7SX4 - chains A and D of the 5 polymer chains in the assembly; structure by electron microscopy, 3.50 A resolution.

[Chain A]
Protein: Sodium leak channel non-selective protein, Enhanced green fluorescent protein
Source organism: Homo sapiens
UniProtKB: chimeric construct of Q8IZF0, A0A7G8ZY66: residues 1-1738 from Q8IZF0 (NALCN_HUMAN) positions 1-1738 (same numbers); residues 1760-2000 from A0A7G8ZY66 positions 1-241 (UniProt number = residue number - 1759)
Amino-acid sequence (2042 residues; each row starts with the number of its first residue):
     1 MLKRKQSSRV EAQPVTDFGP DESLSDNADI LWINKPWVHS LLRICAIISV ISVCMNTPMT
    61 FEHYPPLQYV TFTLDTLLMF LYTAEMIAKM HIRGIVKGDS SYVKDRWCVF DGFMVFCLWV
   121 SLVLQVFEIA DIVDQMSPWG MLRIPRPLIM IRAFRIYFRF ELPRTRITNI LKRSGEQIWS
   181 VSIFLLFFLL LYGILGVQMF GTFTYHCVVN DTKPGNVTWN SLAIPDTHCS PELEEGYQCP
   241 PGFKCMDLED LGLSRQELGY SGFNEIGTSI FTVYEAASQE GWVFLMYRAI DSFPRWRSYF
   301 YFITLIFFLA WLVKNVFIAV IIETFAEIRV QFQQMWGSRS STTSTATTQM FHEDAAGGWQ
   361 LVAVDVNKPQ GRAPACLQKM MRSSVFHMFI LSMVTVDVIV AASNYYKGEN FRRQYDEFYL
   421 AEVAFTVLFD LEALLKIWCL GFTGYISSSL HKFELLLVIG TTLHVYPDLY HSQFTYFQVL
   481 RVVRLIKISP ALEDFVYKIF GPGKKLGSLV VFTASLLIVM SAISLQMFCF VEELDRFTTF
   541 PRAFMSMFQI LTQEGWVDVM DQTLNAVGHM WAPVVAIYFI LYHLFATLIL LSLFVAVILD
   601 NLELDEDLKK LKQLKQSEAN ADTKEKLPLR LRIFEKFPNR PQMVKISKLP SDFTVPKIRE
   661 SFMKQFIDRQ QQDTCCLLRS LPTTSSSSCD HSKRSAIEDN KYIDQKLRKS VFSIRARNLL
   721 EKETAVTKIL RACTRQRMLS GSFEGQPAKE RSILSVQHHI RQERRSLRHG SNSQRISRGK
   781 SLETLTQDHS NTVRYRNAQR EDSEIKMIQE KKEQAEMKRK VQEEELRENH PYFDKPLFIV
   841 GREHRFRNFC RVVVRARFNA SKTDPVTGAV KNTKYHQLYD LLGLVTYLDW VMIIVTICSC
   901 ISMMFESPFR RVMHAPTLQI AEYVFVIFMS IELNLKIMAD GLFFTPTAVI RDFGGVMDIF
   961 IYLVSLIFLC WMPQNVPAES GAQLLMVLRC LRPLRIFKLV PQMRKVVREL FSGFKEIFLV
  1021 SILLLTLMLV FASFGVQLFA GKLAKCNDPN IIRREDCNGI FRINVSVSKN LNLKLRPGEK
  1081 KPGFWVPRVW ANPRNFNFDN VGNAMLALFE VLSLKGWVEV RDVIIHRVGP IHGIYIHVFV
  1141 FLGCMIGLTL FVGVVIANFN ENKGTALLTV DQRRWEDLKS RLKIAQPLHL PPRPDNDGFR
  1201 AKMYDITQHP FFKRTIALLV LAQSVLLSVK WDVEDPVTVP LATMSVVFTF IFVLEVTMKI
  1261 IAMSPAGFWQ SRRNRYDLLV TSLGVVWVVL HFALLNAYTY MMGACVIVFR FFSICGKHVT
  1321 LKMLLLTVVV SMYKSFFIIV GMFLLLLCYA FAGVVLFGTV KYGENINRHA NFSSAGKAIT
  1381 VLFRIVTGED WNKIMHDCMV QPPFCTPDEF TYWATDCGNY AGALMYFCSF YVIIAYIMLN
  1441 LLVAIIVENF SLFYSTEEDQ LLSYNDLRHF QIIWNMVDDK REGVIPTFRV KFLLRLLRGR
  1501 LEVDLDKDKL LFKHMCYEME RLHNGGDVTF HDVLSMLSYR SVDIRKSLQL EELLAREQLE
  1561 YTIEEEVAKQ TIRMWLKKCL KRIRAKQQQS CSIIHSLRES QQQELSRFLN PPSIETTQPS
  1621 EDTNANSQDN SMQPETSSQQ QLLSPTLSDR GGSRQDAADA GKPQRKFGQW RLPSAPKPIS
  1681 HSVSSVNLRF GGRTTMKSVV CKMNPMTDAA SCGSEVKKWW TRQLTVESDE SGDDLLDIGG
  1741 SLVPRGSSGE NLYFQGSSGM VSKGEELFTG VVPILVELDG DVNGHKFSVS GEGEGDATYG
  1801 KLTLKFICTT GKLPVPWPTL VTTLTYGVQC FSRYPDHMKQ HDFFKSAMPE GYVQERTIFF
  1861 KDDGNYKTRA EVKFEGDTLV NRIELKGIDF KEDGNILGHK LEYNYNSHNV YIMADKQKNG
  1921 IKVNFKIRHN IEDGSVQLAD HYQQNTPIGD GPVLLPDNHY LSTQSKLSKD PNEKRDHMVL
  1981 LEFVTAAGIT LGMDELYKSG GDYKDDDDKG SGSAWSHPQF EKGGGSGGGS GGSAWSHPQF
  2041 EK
Not modelled in the structure: 1-32, 92-106, 336-346, 365-374, 617-627, 670-710, 741-816, 859-875, 1597-2042
Construct notes: linker (1739-1759); conflict Lys1966 (Ala207 in A0A7G8ZY66); expression tag (2001-2042)
Modified / non-standard residues: Tyr287 (O-sulfo-L-tyrosine; TYS)
Swiss-Prot annotation at these positions:
  - glycosylation (N-linked (GlcNAc...) asparagine): Asn210, Asn216, Asn1064
Disulfides: Cys207-Cys239, Cys229-Cys245, Cys1046-Cys1057, Cys1405-Cys1417
Glycans and other covalent adducts: N-acetylglucosamine (NAG) linked to Asn1064
Ligand contacts:
  - N-acetylglucosamine (NAG; 2-acetamido-2-deoxy-beta-D-glucopyranose): Asn210, Asp211, Pro241, Gly242
  - phosphatidylethanolamine (PEV; (1S)-2-{[(2-aminoethoxy)(hydroxy)phosphoryl]oxy}-1-[(palmitoyloxy)methyl]ethyl stearate): Asp952, Phe953, Gly954, Leu994, Phe997, Lys998, Arg1004, Val1007, Arg1008, Leu1010, Phe1011, Leu1345, Ile1433

[Chain D]
Protein: UNC79, Protein unc-79 homolog
Source organism: Homo sapiens
UniProtKB: Q9P2D8 (UNC79_HUMAN); residues 174-2635 here = UniProt positions 174-2635
Amino-acid sequence (2561 residues; row label = number of the first residue in the row; note: 62 numbers in that range are skipped by the numbering (no residue carries them; nothing is unmodelled there); X marks 74 residues of unknown identity (built as UNK)):
    38 XXXXXXXXXX XXXXXXXX
    85 XXXXXXXXXX XXXXXXXXXX X
   127 XXXXXXXXXX XXXXXX
   147 XXXXXXXXXX XXXXXXXXX
   174 LPYTMISTLA TFPPFLHKDI IEYLSTSFLP MAILGSSRRE GVPAHVNLSA SSMLMIAMQY
   234 TSNPVYHCQL LECLMKYKQE VWKDLLYVIA YGPSQVKPPA VQMLFHYWPN LKPPGAISEY
   294 RGLQYTAWNP IHCQHIECHN AINKPAVKMC IDPSLSVALG DKPPPLYLCE ECSERIAGDH
   354 SEWLIDVLLP QAEISAICQK KNCSSHVRRA VVTCFSAGCC GRHGNRPVRY CKRCHSNHHS
   414 NEVGAAAETH LYQTSPPPIN TRECGAEELV CAVEAVISLL KEAEFHAEQR EHELNRRRQL
   474 GLSSSHHSLD NADFDNKDDD KHDQRLLSQF GIWFLVSLCT PSENTPTESL ARLVAMVFQW
   534 FHSTAYMMDD EVGSLVEKLK PQFVTKWLKT VCDVRFDVMV MCLLPKPMEF ARVGGYWDKS
   594 CSTVTQLKEG LNRILCLIPY NVINQSVWEC IMPEWLEAIR TEVPDNQLKE FREVLSKMFD
   654 IELCPLPFSM EEMFGFISCR FTGYPSSVQE QALLWLHVLS ELDIMVPLQL LISMFSDGVN
   714 SVKELANQRK SRVSELAGNL ASRRVSVASD PGRRVQHNML SPFHSPFQSP FRSPLRSPFR
   774 SPFKNFGHPG GRTIDFDCED DEMNLNCFIL MFDLLLKQME LQDDGITMGL EHSLSKDIIS
   834 IINNVFQAPW GGSHTCQKDE KAIECNLCQS SILCYQLACE LLERLAPKEE SRLVEPTDSL
   894 EDSLLSSRPE FIIGPEGEEE ENPASKHGEN PGNCTEPVEH AAVKNDTERK FCYQQLPVTL
   954 RLIYTIFQEM AKFEEPDILF NMLNCLKILC LHGECLYIAR KDHPQFLAYI QDHMLIASLW
  1014 RVVKSEFSQL SSLAVPLLLH ALSLPHGADI FWTIINGNFN SKDWKMRFEA VEKVAVICRF
  1074 LDIHSVTKNH LLKYSLAHAF CCFLTAVEDV NPAVATRAGL LLDTIKRPAL QGLCLCLDFQ
  1134 FDTVVKDRPT ILSKLLLLHF LKQDIPALSW EFFVNRFETL SLEAQLHLDC NKEFPFPTTI
  1194 TAVRTNVANL SDAALWKIKR ARFARNRQKS VRSLRDSVKG PVESKRALSL PETLTSKIRQ
  1254 QSPENDNTIK DLLPEDAGID HQTVHQLITV LMKFMAKDES SAESDISSAK AFNTVKRHLY
  1314 VLLGYDQQEG CFMIAPQKMR LSTCFNAFIA GIAQVMDYNI NLGKHLLPLV VQVLKYCSCP
  1374 QLRHYFQQPP RCSLWSLKPH IRQMWLKALL VILYKYPYRD CDISKILLHL IHITVNTLNA
  1434 QYHSCKPHAT AGPLYSDNSN ISRYSEKEKG EIELAEYRET GALQDSLLHC VREESIPKKK
  1494 LRSFKQKSLD IGNADSLLFT LDEHRRKSCI DRCDIEKPPT QAAYIAQRPN DPGRSRQNSA
  1554 TRPDNSEIPE NPAMEGFPDA RRPVIPEVRL NCMETFEVKV DSPVKPAPKE DLDLIDLSSD
  1614 STSGPEKHSI LSTSDSDSLV FEPLPPLRIV ESDEEEETMN QGDDGPSGKN AASSPSVPSH
  1674 PSVLSLSTAP LVQVSVEDCS KDFSSKDSGN NQSAGNTDSA LITLEDPMDA EGSSKPEELP
  1734 EFSCGSPLTL KQKRDLLQKS FALPEMSLDD HPDPGTEGEK PGELMPSSGA KTVLLKVPED
  1794 AENPTESEKP DTSAESDTEQ NPERKVEEDG AEESEFKIQI VPRQRKQRKI AVSAIQREYL
  1854 DISFNILDKL GEQKDPDPST KGLSTLEMPR ESSSAPTLDA GVPETSSHSS ISTQYRQMKR
  1914 GSLGVLTMSQ LMKRQLEHQS SAPHNISNWD TEQIQPGKRQ CNVPTCLNPD LEGQPLRMRG
  1974 ATKSSLLSAP SIVSMFVPAP EEFTDEQPTV MTDKCHDCGA ILEEYDEETL GLAIVVLSTF
  2034 IHLSPDLAAP LLLDIMQSVG RLASSTTFSN QAESMMVPGN AAGVAKQFLR CIFHQLAPNG
  2094 IFPQLFQSTI KDGTFLRTLA SSLMDFNELS SIAALSQLLE GLNNKKNLPA GGAMIRCLEN
  2154 IATFMEALPM DSPSSLWTTI SNQFQTFFAK LPCVLPLKCS LDSSLRIMIC LLKIPSTNAT
  2214 RSLLEPFSKL LSFVIQNAVF TLAYLVELCG LCYRAFTKER DKFYLSRSVV LELLQALKLK
  2274 SPLPDTNLLL LVQFICADAG TKLAESTILS KQMIASVPGC GTAAMECVRQ YINEVLDFMA
  2334 DMHTLTKLKS HMKTCSQPLH EDTFGGHLKV GLAQIAAMDI SRGNHRDNKA VIRYLPWLYH
  2394 PPSAMQQGPK EFIECVSHIR LLSWLLLGSL THNAVCPNAS SPCLPIPLDA GSHVADHLIV
  2454 ILIGFPEQSK TSVLHMCSLF HAFIFAQLWT VYCEQSAVAT NLQNQNEFSF TAILTALEFW
  2514 SRVTPSILQL MAHNKVMVEM VCLHVISLME ALQECNSTIF VKLIPMWLPM IQSNIKHLSA
  2574 GLQLRLQAIQ NHVNHHSLRT LPGSGQSSAG LAALRKWLQC TQFKMAQVEI QSSEAASQFY
  2634 PLGGSGGSDY KDDDDKGNSD YKDDDDK
Not modelled in the structure: 186-188, 207-218, 289-428, 459-496, 512-516, 539-550, 580-594, 658-661, 718-794, 844-858, 885-945, 1182-1186, 1192-1207, 1234-1271, 1437-2014, 2059-2067, 2297-2314, 2344-2354, 2379-2381, 2394-2405, 2430-2434, 2459-2469, 2491-2502, 2528-2529, 2570-2572, 2588-2603, 2627-2660
Construct notes: expression tag (2636-2660)
Swiss-Prot annotation at these positions:
  - modified residue (Phosphoserine): Ser754, Ser758

[Chain A / chain D interface]
Pairs across the interface (22):
  Gln349(A) - Asn2092(D)  hydrogen bond (backbone-side chain)
  Met350(A) - Asn2092(D)
  Phe351(A) - Ala2042(D)  hydrophobic
  Phe351(A) - Leu2045(D)  hydrophobic
  Phe351(A) - Leu2089(D)  hydrophobic
  Phe351(A) - Asn2092(D)  hydrogen bond (backbone-backbone)
  Phe351(A) - Ile2094(D)  hydrophobic
  Phe351(A) - Gln2097(D)
  Glu353(A) - Gln2097(D)
  Trp359(A) - Ala2042(D)
  Trp359(A) - Pro2043(D)
  Trp359(A) - Leu2045(D)  hydrophobic
  Trp359(A) - Leu2046(D)  hydrophobic
  Trp359(A) - Ile2094(D)  hydrophobic
  Trp359(A) - Gln2097(D)
  Leu361(A) - Asp2039(D)
  Val711(A) - Gln869(D)
  Ile714(A) - Glu968(D)
  Arg717(A) - Glu968(D)  salt bridge
  Arg717(A) - Pro969(D)
  Arg717(A) - Asp970(D)  salt bridge
  Arg717(A) - Gln1022(D)
Interface residues without a listed pair, chain A (13 interface residues in all): His352, Gly358, Gln360, Ser713
Interface residues without a listed pair, chain D (19 interface residues in all): Ile865, Phe1020, Gly2093, Leu2098, Ser2101

[Overview]
The interface between chain A and chain D involves 13 residues on one side and 19 on the other; the contacts
include 2 hydrogen bonds and 2 salt bridges. Polar contacts include Arg717(A)-Glu968(D), Arg717(A)-Asp970(D)
and Gln349(A)-Asn2092(D). Chain A binds N-acetylglucosamine and phosphatidylethanolamine.
Chain A is Sodium leak channel non-selective protein, Enhanced green fluorescent protein and chain D is UNC79,
Protein unc-79 homolog, both from Homo sapiens; the structure, Human NALCN-FAM155A-UNC79-UNC80 channelosome
with CaM bound, conformation 2/2, was determined by electron microscopy (same publication as 7SX3).
